8B12 - chains C and X of the 10 polymer chains in the assembly; structure by electron microscopy, 1.86 A resolution.

== Chain C ==
Protein: Major carboxysome shell protein CsoS1A
Source organism: Halothiobacillus neapolitanus
UniProt: P45689 (CSOSA_HALNC); residues 1-98 here = UniProt positions 1-98
Sequence (98 residues; row label = number of the first residue in the row):
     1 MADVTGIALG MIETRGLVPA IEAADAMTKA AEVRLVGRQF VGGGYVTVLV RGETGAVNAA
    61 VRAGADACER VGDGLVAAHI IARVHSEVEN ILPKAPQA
Unresolved in the structure: 1-5

== Chain X ==
Protein: Carboxysome assembly protein CsoS2B
Source organism: Halothiobacillus neapolitanus
UniProt: O85041 (CSOS2_HALNC); residue numbers follow UniProt; this construct covers 7-869
Sequence (863 residues; row label = number of the first residue in the row):
     7 MNPADLSGLS GKELARARRA ALSKQGKAAV SNKTASVNRS TKQAASSINT NQVRSSVNEV
    67 PTDYQMADQL CSTIDHADFG TESNRVRDLC RQRREALSTI GKKAVKTNGK PSGRVRPQQS
   127 VVHNDAMIEN AGDTNQSSST SLNNELSEIC SIADDMPERF GSQAKTVRDI CRARRQALSE
   187 RGTRAVPPKP QSQGGPGRNG YQIDGYLDTA LHGRDAAKRH REMLCQYGRG TAPSCKPTGR
   247 VKNSVQSGNA APKKVETGHT LSGGSVTGTQ VDRKSHVTGN EPGTCRAVTG TEYVGTEQFT
   307 SFCNTSPKPN ATKVNVTTTA RGRPVSGTEV SRTEKVTGNE SGVCRNVTGT EYMSNEAHFS
   367 LCGTAAKPSQ ADKVMFGATA RTHQVVSGSD EFRPSSVTGN ESGAKRTITG SQYADEGLAR
   427 LTINGAPAKV ARTHTFAGSD VTGTEIGRST RVTGDESGSC RSISGTEYLS NEQFQSFCDT
   487 KPQRSPFKVG QDRTNKGQSV TGNLVDRSEL VTGNEPGSCS RVTGSQYGQS KICGGGVGKV
   547 RSMRTLRGTS VSGQQLDHAP KMSGDERGGC MPVTGNEYYG REHFEPFCTS TPEPEAQSTE
   607 QSLTCEGQII SGTSVDASDL VTGNEIGEQQ LISGDAYVGA QQTGCLPTSP RFNQTGNVQS
   667 MGFKNTNQPE QNFAPGEVMP TDFSIQTPAR SAQNRITGND IAPSGRITGP GMLATGLITG
   727 TPEFRHAARE LVGSPQPMAM AMANRNKAAQ APVVQPEVVA TQEKPELVCA PRSDQMDRVS
   787 GEGKERCHIT GDDWSVNKHI TGTAGQWASG RNPSMRGNAR VVETSAFANR NVPKPEKPGS
   847 KITGSSGNDT QGSLITYSGG ARG
Unresolved in the structure: 7-711, 732-772, 824-828
Construct notes: conflict V111 (Ala in O85041), N114 (Thr in O85041)
Disulfides: C775-C793

== Chain C / chain X interface ==
Pairs across the interface (27):
  R15(C) with A832(X), hydrogen bond (side chain-backbone); N835(X); R836(X)
  G43(C) with S831(X); A832(X), hydrogen bond (backbone-backbone)
  G44(C) with A832(X)
  Y45(C) with A832(X); N835(X), hydrogen bond
  N58(C) with Y863(X), hydrogen bond
  R62(C) with G853(X), hydrogen bond (side chain-backbone); I861(X); G869(X)
  A65(C) with S859(X); I861(X), hydrophobic
  D66(C) with S859(X), hydrogen bond
  E69(C) with S859(X)
  D73(C) with F833(X)
  A78(C) with L860(X); I861(X); T862(X), hydrogen bond (backbone-backbone)
  H79(C) with T862(X), hydrogen bond; Y863(X)
  I80(C) with I861(X), hydrophobic; T862(X), hydrogen bond (backbone-backbone); Y863(X); S864(X)
  I81(C) with S864(X)
Also at the interface, not in a pair above, chain C (17 interface residues in all): V61, L75, A82
Also at the interface, not in a pair above, chain X (14 interface residues in all): G858

== Summary ==
Chain C and chain X form an interface of 17 and 14 residues respectively, with 9 hydrogen bonds. Polar pairs
include R15(C)-A832(X), Y45(C)-N835(X) and N58(C)-Y863(X).
Here chain C is Major carboxysome shell protein CsoS1A and chain X is Carboxysome assembly protein CsoS2B,
both from Halothiobacillus neapolitanus. Entry 8B12 (cryo-EM structure of carboxysomal mini-shell: icosahedral
assembly from CsoS4A/1A and CsoS2 co-expression (T = 9)) was determined by electron microscopy, deposited
together with 8B0Y and 8B11.
